PDB entry 5A4Q | X-ray diffraction, 2.37 A resolution | chain A

== Chain A ==
Name: Dual specificity tyrosine-phosphorylation-regulated kinase 1A
Organism: Homo sapiens
Notes: EC 2.7.12.1
UniProt: Q13627 (DYR1A_HUMAN); numbering as in UniProt (aligned over 126-490)
Sequence (368 residues; row label = number of the first residue in the row):
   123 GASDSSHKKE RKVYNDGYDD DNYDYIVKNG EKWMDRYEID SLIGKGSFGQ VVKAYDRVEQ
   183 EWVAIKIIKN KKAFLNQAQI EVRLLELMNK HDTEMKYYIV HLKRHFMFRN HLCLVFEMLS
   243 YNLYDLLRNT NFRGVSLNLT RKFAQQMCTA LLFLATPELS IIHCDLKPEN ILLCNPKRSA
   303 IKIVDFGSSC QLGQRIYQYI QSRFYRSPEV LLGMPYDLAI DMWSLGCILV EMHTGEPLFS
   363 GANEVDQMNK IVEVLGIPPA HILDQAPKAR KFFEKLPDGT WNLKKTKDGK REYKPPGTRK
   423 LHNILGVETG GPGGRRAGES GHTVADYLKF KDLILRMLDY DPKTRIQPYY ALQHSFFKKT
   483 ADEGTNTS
Disordered / not traced: 123-133, 409-413, 481-490
Sequence notes: expression tag (123-125)
Modified / non-standard residues: Tyr321 (o-phosphotyrosine; PTR)
Small-molecule neighbours: Y3L (N-(5-chloranyl-1,3-benzothiazol-2-yl)ethanamide): Ile165, Val173, Ala186, Val222, Phe238, Glu239, Met240, Leu241, Ser242, Leu294, Val306
UniProt features mapped onto this chain:
  - active site: Asp287 (Proton acceptor)
  - binding site (ATP): Ile165 to Val173, Lys188, Phe238 to Leu241
  - modified residue: Tyr140 (Phosphotyrosine), Tyr145 (Phosphotyrosine), Tyr159 (Phosphotyrosine), Tyr177 (Phosphotyrosine), Tyr219 (Phosphotyrosine), Ser310 (Phosphoserine), Tyr319 (Phosphotyrosine), Tyr321 (Phosphotyrosine), Thr402 (Phosphothreonine), Tyr449 (Phosphotyrosine)
  - mutagenesis: Lys188 (K188R: Abolished protein kinase activity), Tyr321 (Y321F: Mildly reduces kinase activity. Does not abolish autophosphorylation on tyrosine residues)

== Summary ==
Bound to chain A: compound Y3L. Curated annotation (UniProt) lists active-site residue Asp287, 14 ATP-binding
residues and 2 mutagenesis sites.
Chain A is Dual specificity tyrosine-phosphorylation-regulated kinase 1A (Homo sapiens); the structure, DYRK1A
in complex with chloro benzothiazole fragment, was determined by X-ray diffraction together with 5A3X, 5A4E,
5A4L, 5A4T and 5A54 from the same study.
